Entry 1YST (X-ray diffraction, 3.00 A resolution); this record covers chains L and M of the 3 polymer chains in the assembly.

== Chain L ==
Protein: Photosynthetic reaction center (L subunit)
Source organism: Rhodobacter sphaeroides
Reference sequence: P02954 (RCEL_RHOSH); residue numbers follow UniProt; this construct covers 1-273
Sequence (273 residues; row label = number of the first residue in the row):
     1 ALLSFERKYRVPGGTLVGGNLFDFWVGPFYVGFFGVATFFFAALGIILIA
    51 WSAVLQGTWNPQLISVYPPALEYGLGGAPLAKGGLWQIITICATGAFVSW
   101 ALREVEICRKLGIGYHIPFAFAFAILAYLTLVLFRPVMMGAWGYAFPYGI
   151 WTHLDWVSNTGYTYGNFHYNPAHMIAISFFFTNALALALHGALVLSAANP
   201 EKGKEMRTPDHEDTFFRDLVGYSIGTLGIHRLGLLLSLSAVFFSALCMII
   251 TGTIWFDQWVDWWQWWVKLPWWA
Bound ions: bacteriochlorophyll a Mg site 1 near H153 (its only coordinating residue here); bacteriochlorophyll a Mg site 2 near H173 (its only coordinating residue here); Mn2+: H190, H230 (shared with H219(M), E234(M), H266(M) of chain M)
Ligand contacts:
  - bacteriochlorophyll a (BCL), molecule 1: P61, Y128, L131, F146, I150, H153, L154, W156, V157
  - bacteriochlorophyll a (BCL), molecule 2: F97, A124, I125, A127, Y128, L131, W156, V157, T160, G161, Y162, F167, H168, H173, I177, F180, V241, S244, A245, C247, M248
  - bacteriochlorophyll a (BCL), molecule 3: V157, Y162, H168, F181
  - bacteriochlorophyll a (BCL), molecule 4: H168, H173, M174, I175, I177, S178, F181, T182, L185
  - bacteriopheophytin a (BPH), molecule 1: A42, A43, I46, I49, I89, A93, A96, F97, W100, E104, I117, A120, F121, F123, A124, F146, Y148, F180, L238, V241
  - bacteriopheophytin a (BPH), molecule 2: F181, A184, L185, A188, L189, L219
  - ubiquinone-10 (U10): L185, A186, L189, H190, L193, E212, D213, F216, V220, Y222, S223, I224, G225, T226, I229, L232

== Chain M ==
Protein: Photosynthetic reaction center (M subunit)
Source organism: Rhodobacter sphaeroides
Reference sequence: P02953 (RCEM_RHOSH); numbering as in UniProt (aligned over 1-305)
Sequence (305 residues; row label = number of the first residue in the row):
     1 AEYQNIFSQVQVRGPADLGMTEDVNLANRSGVGPFSTLLGWFGNAQLGPI
    51 YLGSLGVLSLFSGLMWFFTIGIWFWYQAGWNPAVFLRDLFFFSLEPPAPE
   101 YGLSFAAPLKEGGLWLIASFFMFVAVWSWWGRTYLRAQAMGMGKHTAWAF
   151 LSAIWLWMVLGFIRPILMGSWSEAVPYGIFSHLDWTNNFSLVHGNLFYNP
   201 FHGLSIAFLYGSALLFAMHGATILAVSRFGGERELEQIADRGTAAERAAL
   251 FWRWTMGFNATMEGIHRWAIWMAVLVTLTGGIGILLSGTVVDNWYVWGQN
   301 HGMAP
Bound ions: bacteriochlorophyll a Mg site 1 near H182 (its only coordinating residue here); bacteriochlorophyll a Mg site 2 near H202 (its only coordinating residue here); Mn2+: H219, E234, H266 (shared with H190(L), H230(L) of chain L)
Ligand contacts:
  - bacteriochlorophyll a (BCL), molecule 1: W66, M122, V126, F150, A153, L156, W157, L160, T186, N187, F189, S190, L196, F197, H202, S205, I206, L209, Y210, V276, G280, I284
  - bacteriochlorophyll a (BCL), molecule 2: W157, L160, V175, I179, H182, L183, W185, T186
  - bacteriochlorophyll a (BCL), molecule 3: F197, G203, I206, A207, Y210, L214
  - bacteriopheophytin a (BPH), molecule 1: S59, L60, G63, L64, F67, A125, V126, W129, T133, T146, A149, F150, A153, A273, V274, T277
  - bacteriopheophytin a (BPH), molecule 2: Y210, A213, L214, A217, M218, W252
  - spheroidene (SPO): W66, F67, F68, I70, G71, F74, W75, F85, W115, S119, F120, M122, F123, W157, M158, G161, F162, V175, P176, Y177, G178, I179, H182
  - ubiquinone-10 (U10): L214, L215, M218, H219, T222, A248, A249, W252, M256, F258, N259, A260, T261, I265, W268
From the paper describing this entry:
  - binding site for spheroidene: F67, F68, W75, F85

== Interface between chain L and chain M ==
Residue-residue contacts - 157 pairs, chain L then chain M:
  A1(L) - R253(M)
  L3(L) - R253(M)
  L3(L) - N259(M)
  F5(L) - E246(M)
  F5(L) - L250(M)  hydrophobic
  E6(L) - R253(M)
  E6(L) - W254(M)  hydrogen bond
  Y9(L) - T243(M)
  Y9(L) - E246(M)
  Y9(L) - R247(M)
  Y9(L) - L250(M)  hydrophobic
  R10(L) - W254(M)
  W25(L) - W254(M)
  P28(L) - R253(M)
  P28(L) - W254(M)
  F29(L) - W254(M)
  F29(L) - T255(M)
  F29(L) - M256(M)
  Q62(L) - P305(M)
  L63(L) - A304(M)  hydrophobic
  W100(L) - T255(M)
  R103(L) - T255(M)  hydrogen bond (side chain-backbone)
  E104(L) - F251(M)
  E104(L) - T255(M)
  I107(L) - W254(M)  hydrophobic
  I107(L) - T255(M)
  C108(L) - F251(M)  hydrophobic
  K110(L) - W254(M)
  L111(L) - R247(M)  hydrogen bond (backbone-side chain)
  L111(L) - L250(M)  hydrophobic
  L111(L) - W254(M)  hydrophobic
  G112(L) - R228(M)
  G112(L) - R247(M)  hydrogen bond (backbone-side chain)
  I113(L) - R247(M)
  I113(L) - F251(M)  hydrophobic
  G114(L) - A225(M)
  Y115(L) - Q4(M)  hydrogen bond (backbone-side chain)
  H116(L) - Q4(M)  hydrogen bond
  H116(L) - L224(M)
  H116(L) - A225(M)
  I117(L) - A221(M)  hydrophobic
  I117(L) - F251(M)  hydrophobic
  I117(L) - W252(M)  hydrophobic
  W151(L) - F197(M)
  W151(L) - Y198(M)  hydrophobic
  W151(L) - M303(M)  hydrogen bond
  W151(L) - A304(M)
  W151(L) - P305(M)
  T152(L) - P305(M)  hydrogen bond (backbone-backbone)
  L154(L) - F197(M)  hydrophobic
  V157(L) - F197(M)  hydrophobic
  Y162(L) - N187(M)
  N166(L) - D184(M)
  N166(L) - N187(M)  hydrogen bond
  H168(L) - L183(M)  hydrogen bond (side chain-backbone)
  H168(L) - T186(M)
  H168(L) - N187(M)
  Y169(L) - F180(M)  hydrophobic
  Y169(L) - D184(M)  hydrogen bond
  F180(L) - L209(M)
  F180(L) - A213(M)  hydrophobic
  N183(L) - S212(M)
  N183(L) - A213(M)  hydrogen bond (side chain-backbone)
  N183(L) - F216(M)
  A186(L) - F216(M)  hydrophobic
  L187(L) - F216(M)  hydrophobic
  L187(L) - A269(M)  hydrophobic
  A188(L) - A273(M)
  H190(L) - F216(M)
  H190(L) - H219(M)
  H190(L) - E234(M)  salt bridge
  H190(L) - H266(M)  hydrogen bond
  G191(L) - H266(M)
  G191(L) - I270(M)
  A192(L) - H145(M)
  A192(L) - T146(M)
  V194(L) - L235(M)  hydrophobic
  V194(L) - H266(M)
  L195(L) - H145(M)
  L195(L) - E263(M)
  L195(L) - H266(M)
  L195(L) - R267(M)
  L195(L) - I270(M)  hydrophobic
  S196(L) - M142(M)
  S196(L) - G143(M)  hydrogen bond (backbone-backbone)
  S196(L) - H145(M)
  A197(L) - L235(M)  hydrophobic
  N199(L) - G143(M)
  N199(L) - R267(M)
  P200(L) - G143(M)
  E201(L) - K144(M)  salt bridge
  M206(L) - L235(M)
  M206(L) - A239(M)  hydrophobic
  R207(L) - E22(M)  salt bridge
  R207(L) - M140(M)  hydrogen bond (side chain-backbone)
  R207(L) - G141(M)
  R207(L) - M142(M)
  R207(L) - L235(M)
  T208(L) - L235(M)
  D210(L) - M20(M)
  H211(L) - M20(M)
  H211(L) - M142(M)
  E212(L) - M142(M)
  E212(L) - L235(M)
  T214(L) - M20(M)
  T214(L) - R29(M)
  F215(L) - R136(M)
  F215(L) - M142(M)  hydrophobic
  F215(L) - T146(M)
  R217(L) - N44(M)
  R217(L) - P49(M)
  D218(L) - R29(M)  salt bridge
  D218(L) - P49(M)
  D218(L) - Y51(M)
  D218(L) - R136(M)
  D218(L) - M140(M)
  L219(L) - R132(M)  hydrogen bond (backbone-side chain)
  G221(L) - L47(M)
  Y222(L) - L39(M)
  Y222(L) - N44(M)  hydrogen bond (side chain-backbone)
  Y222(L) - Q46(M)
  Y222(L) - L47(M)
  S223(L) - N44(M)  hydrogen bond (backbone-side chain)
  I224(L) - G43(M)
  I224(L) - N44(M)
  G225(L) - N44(M)
  T226(L) - E232(M)  hydrogen bond (side chain-backbone)
  L227(L) - N5(M)
  I229(L) - F216(M)  hydrophobic
  H230(L) - H219(M)  hydrogen bond
  H230(L) - G220(M)
  H230(L) - I223(M)
  H230(L) - L224(M)
  H230(L) - E234(M)  salt bridge
  R231(L) - N5(M)  hydrogen bond (side chain-backbone)
  R231(L) - I6(M)  hydrogen bond (side chain-backbone)
  R231(L) - F7(M)
  R231(L) - S8(M)
  R231(L) - W41(M)
  R231(L) - F42(M)  hydrogen bond (side chain-backbone)
  G233(L) - F216(M)
  G233(L) - A217(M)
  L234(L) - A217(M)
  L234(L) - G220(M)
  L234(L) - A221(M)
  L234(L) - L224(M)  hydrophobic
  L235(L) - F42(M)  hydrophobic
  S237(L) - A213(M)  hydrogen bond (side chain-backbone)
  S237(L) - A217(M)
  W263(L) - F90(M)  hydrophobic
  W263(L) - F180(M)  hydrophobic
  W266(L) - L86(M)
  W266(L) - R87(M)  hydrogen bond (side chain-backbone)
  W266(L) - F90(M)  hydrophobic
  V267(L) - R87(M)
  V267(L) - F91(M)  hydrophobic
  W272(L) - R87(M)
Also at the interface, not in a pair above, chain L (85 interface residues in all): Y30, A120, M174, L189, A198, K204, P209, D213, G228
Also at the interface, not in a pair above, chain M (89 interface residues in all): V24, G48, I50, W129, T133, A137, N195, Y210, L215, T222, S227, R233, I238, R241, A249, G257

== Summary ==
The interface between chain L and chain M involves 85 residues on one side and 89 on the other; the contacts
include 25 hydrogen bonds and 5 salt bridges. Polar pairs include H190(L)-E234(M), E201(L)-K144(M) and
R207(L)-E22(M). The paper reports a binding site for spheroidene at F67(M), F68(M) and W75(M) among others.
Chain L is Photosynthetic reaction center (L subunit) and chain M is Photosynthetic reaction center (M
subunit), both from Rhodobacter sphaeroides; the structure, Structure of the photochemical reaction center of
a spheroidene containing purple bacterium, rhodobacter sphaeroides Y, at ..., was determined by X-ray
diffraction.
